7XKD - chains B and G of the 5 polymer chains in the assembly; structure by electron microscopy, 2.40 A resolution.

# Chain B
Molecule: Guanine nucleotide-binding protein G(I)/G(S)/G(T) subunit beta-1
Source organism: Homo sapiens
Reference sequence: P62873 (GBB1_HUMAN); residue numbers follow UniProt; this construct covers 2-340
Amino-acid sequence (358 residues; row label = number of the first residue in the row; numbers below 1 keep their minus sign (Met-17 is residue -17)):
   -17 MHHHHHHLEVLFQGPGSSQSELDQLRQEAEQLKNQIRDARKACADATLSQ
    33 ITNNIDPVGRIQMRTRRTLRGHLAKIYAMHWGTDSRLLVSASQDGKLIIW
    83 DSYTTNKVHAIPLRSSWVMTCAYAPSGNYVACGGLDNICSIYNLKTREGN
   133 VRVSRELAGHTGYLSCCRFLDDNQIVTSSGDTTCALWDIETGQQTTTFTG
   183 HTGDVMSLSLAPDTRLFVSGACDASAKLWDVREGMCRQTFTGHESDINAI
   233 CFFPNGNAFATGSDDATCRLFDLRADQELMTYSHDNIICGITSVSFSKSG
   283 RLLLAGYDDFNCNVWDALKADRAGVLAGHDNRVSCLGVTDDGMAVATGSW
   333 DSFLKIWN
Disordered / not traced: -17 to 2
Differences from the reference sequence: initiating methionine (-17); expression tag (-16 to 1)
Swiss-Prot annotation at these positions:
  - modified residue: Ser2 (N-acetylserine), His266 (Phosphohistidine)
  - natural variant: Leu30 (L30F: In MRD42; uncertain significance), Arg52 (R52G: In MRD42), Gly64 (G64V: In MRD42), Asp76 (D76E: In MRD42; D76G: In MRD42), Gly77 (G77S: In MRD42), Lys78 (K78R: In MRD42), Ile80 (I80N: In MRD42; I80T: In MRD42), His91 (H91R: In MRD42; uncertain significance), Ala92 (A92T: In MRD42), Pro94 (P94S: In MRD42), Leu95 (L95P: In MRD42), Arg96 (R96L: In MRD42), 5 further natural variant entries in UniProt

# Chain G
Molecule: Guanine nucleotide-binding protein G(I)/G(S)/G(O) subunit gamma-2
Source organism: Homo sapiens
Reference sequence: P59768 (GBG2_HUMAN); numbering as in UniProt (aligned over 5-62)
Amino-acid sequence (58 residues; row label = number of the first residue in the row):
     5 NTASIAQARKLVEQLKMEANIDRIKVSKAAADLMAYCEAHAKEDPLLTPV
    55 PASENPFR
Disordered / not traced: 5-7

# Interface between chain B and chain G
Contacting residue pairs (84; chain B residue first):
  Leu4(B) - Ile9(G)  hydrophobic
  Leu7(B) - Ala12(G)  hydrophobic
  Leu7(B) - Arg13(G)
  Leu7(B) - Val16(G)
  Ala11(B) - Leu15(G)  hydrophobic
  Ala11(B) - Val16(G)  hydrophobic
  Ala11(B) - Leu19(G)
  Leu14(B) - Val16(G)
  Leu14(B) - Leu19(G)  hydrophobic
  Leu14(B) - Lys20(G)
  Lys15(B) - Leu19(G)
  Ile18(B) - Leu19(G)
  Ile18(B) - Glu22(G)
  Ile18(B) - Ala23(G)  hydrophobic
  Ala21(B) - Arg27(G)
  Arg22(B) - Glu22(G)  salt bridge
  Ala24(B) - Lys29(G)
  Cys25(B) - Arg27(G)
  Cys25(B) - Ile28(G)  hydrogen bond (side chain-backbone)
  Cys25(B) - Lys29(G)
  Cys25(B) - Val30(G)  hydrogen bond (backbone-backbone)
  Ala26(B) - Val30(G)  hydrophobic
  Asp27(B) - Lys29(G)
  Asp27(B) - Ser31(G)  hydrogen bond (side chain-backbone)
  Ala28(B) - Val30(G)
  Leu30(B) - Ala34(G)  hydrophobic
  Ile33(B) - Ala34(G)  hydrophobic
  Ile33(B) - Met38(G)  hydrophobic
  Thr34(B) - Met38(G)
  Ile37(B) - Met38(G)  hydrophobic
  Val40(B) - Leu51(G)  hydrophobic
  Ile43(B) - Leu50(G)
  Ile43(B) - Leu51(G)
  Met45(B) - Leu50(G)  hydrophobic
  Arg48(B) - Phe61(G)
  Arg49(B) - Phe61(G)
  Ser84(B) - Phe61(G)
  Tyr85(B) - Pro60(G)
  Tyr85(B) - Phe61(G)  hydrophobic
  Met217(B) - Gln18(G)
  Met217(B) - Met21(G)
  Cys218(B) - Gln18(G)
  Cys218(B) - Met21(G)
  Gln220(B) - Glu22(G)
  Gln220(B) - Ile25(G)
  Thr221(B) - Glu22(G)  hydrogen bond (backbone-side chain)
  Phe235(B) - Tyr40(G)  hydrophobic
  Pro236(B) - Tyr40(G)
  Asn237(B) - Tyr40(G)
  Leu252(B) - Leu37(G)  hydrophobic
  Asp254(B) - Ala33(G)
  Arg256(B) - Arg27(G)
  Arg256(B) - Ile28(G)  hydrogen bond (backbone-backbone)
  Arg256(B) - Asp36(G)  salt bridge
  Ala257(B) - Arg27(G)
  Ala257(B) - Ile28(G)  hydrophobic
  Asp258(B) - Glu22(G)
  Asp258(B) - Arg27(G)  salt bridge
  Gln259(B) - Val30(G)
  Leu261(B) - Leu37(G)  hydrophobic
  Ser279(B) - Asp48(G)  hydrogen bond
  Lys280(B) - Glu47(G)
  Lys280(B) - Asp48(G)
  Ser281(B) - Tyr40(G)
  Ser281(B) - Cys41(G)
  Ser281(B) - His44(G)
  Ser281(B) - Asp48(G)  hydrogen bond
  Gly282(B) - Cys41(G)
  Arg283(B) - Cys41(G)
  Arg283(B) - Glu42(G)  salt bridge
  Arg283(B) - Leu51(G)
  Leu284(B) - Leu51(G)  hydrophobic
  Leu300(B) - Met38(G)  hydrophobic
  Asp323(B) - Pro49(G)
  Gly324(B) - Pro49(G)
  Gly324(B) - Leu50(G)
  Met325(B) - Pro49(G)  hydrophobic
  Met325(B) - Leu50(G)
  Met325(B) - Pro60(G)
  Ala326(B) - Phe61(G)  hydrophobic
  Ile338(B) - Phe61(G)  hydrophobic
  Asn340(B) - Leu50(G)
  Asn340(B) - Asn59(G)  hydrogen bond
  Asn340(B) - Phe61(G)
Interface residues without a listed pair, chain B (57 interface residues in all): Glu10, Trp63, Arg219, Ala240, Val320, Val327
Interface residues without a listed pair, chain G (39 interface residues in all): Asp26, Ala35, Ala45, Glu58, Arg62

# In short
57 residues of chain B and 39 residues of chain G are in contact, with 8 hydrogen bonds and 4 salt bridges.
Polar pairs include Arg22(B)-Glu22(G), Arg256(B)-Asp36(G) and Asp258(B)-Arg27(G).
Here chain B is Guanine nucleotide-binding protein G(I)/G(S)/G(T) subunit beta-1 and chain G is Guanine
nucleotide-binding protein G(I)/G(S)/G(O) subunit gamma-2, both from Homo sapiens. Entry 7XKD (Cryo-EM
structure of DHEA-ADGRG2-BT-Gs complex) was determined by electron microscopy, deposited together with 7XKE
and 7XKF.
